7KZB - chains A and B of the 5 polymer chains in the assembly; structure by X-ray diffraction, 2.83 A resolution.

== Chain A ==
Name: Fab heavy chain of CR3022-B6 antibody
From: Homo sapiens
Notes: antibody fragment or engineered binder
Amino-acid sequence (230 residues; each row starts with the number of its first residue):
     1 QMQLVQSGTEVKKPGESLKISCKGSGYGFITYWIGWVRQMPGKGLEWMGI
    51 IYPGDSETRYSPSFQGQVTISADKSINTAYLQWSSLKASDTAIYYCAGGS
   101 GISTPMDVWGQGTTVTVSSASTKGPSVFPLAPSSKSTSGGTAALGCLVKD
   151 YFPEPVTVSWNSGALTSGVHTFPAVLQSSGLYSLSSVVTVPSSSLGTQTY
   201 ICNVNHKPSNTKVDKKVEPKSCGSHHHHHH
Disordered / not traced: 1, 8-19, 26-28, 58-60, 86-90, 117-128, 135-139, 203-213, 223-230
Disulfides: C22-C96, C146-C202

== Chain B ==
Name: Fab light chain of CR3022-B6 antibody
From: Homo sapiens
Notes: antibody fragment or engineered binder
Amino-acid sequence (214 residues; each row starts with the number of its first residue):
     1 DIQMTQSPSSLSASVGDRVTITCRASQSIYSALNWYQQKPGKAPKLLIYA
    51 ASALQSGVPSRFSGSGSGTDFTLTISSLQPEDFATYYCQQTDIHPYTFGQ
   101 GTKVEIKRTVAAPSVFIFPPSDEQLKSGTASVVCLLNNFYPREAKVQWKV
   151 DNALQSGNSQESVTEQDSKDSTYSLSSTLTLSKADYEKHKVYACEVTHQG
   201 LSSPVTKSFNRGEC
Disordered / not traced: 1, 38-44, 126-129
Disulfides: C23-C88, C134-C194

== Interface between chain A and chain B ==
Pairs across the interface (34; chain A residue first):
  L45(A) with F98(B)
  W47(A) with H94(B); P95(B); Y96(B)
  G49(A) with H94(B)
  I50(A) with H94(B)
  S61(A) with H94(B); P95(B)
  P62(A) with P95(B)
  P105(A) with N34(B); L46(B); T91(B)
  M106(A) with N34(B); Y36(B); L46(B); Q89(B)
  D107(A) with Q55(B), hydrogen bond
  W109(A) with Y36(B), hydrophobic
  P129(A) with S121(B)
  L130(A) with F118(B), hydrophobic
  A143(A) with L135(B), hydrophobic
  H170(A) with N137(B); S174(B)
  F172(A) with S162(B); T164(B); S174(B); L175(B); S176(B)
  P173(A) with S162(B), hydrogen bond (backbone-side chain); V163(B)
  S185(A) with S176(B), hydrogen bond; T178(B)
  T189(A) with N137(B)
  C222(A) with C214(B), disulfide
Interface residues without a listed pair, chain A (24 interface residues in all): G44, T104, A131, T141, V187
Interface residues without a listed pair, chain B (25 interface residues in all): Q100, F116, P119
Disulfides between the chains: C222(A)-C214(B)

== Summary ==
Chain A and chain B form an interface of 24 and 25 residues respectively; the contacts include 1 disulfide
bond and 3 hydrogen bonds. Polar contacts include D107(A)-Q55(B), P173(A)-S162(B) and S185(A)-S176(B).
Here chain A is Fab heavy chain of CR3022-B6 antibody and chain B is Fab light chain of CR3022-B6 antibody,
both from Homo sapiens. Entry 7KZB (Potent SARS-CoV-2 binding and neutralization through maturation of iconic
SARS-CoV-1antibodies) was determined by X-ray diffraction, deposited together with 7KZA.
